Entry 1EVW (X-ray diffraction, 3.10 A resolution); this record covers chains E and A of the 6 polymer chains in the assembly.

== Chain E ==
Molecule: 12-nt DNA strand
Sequence (12 nucleotides; numbered 2 to 13; the number before each row is that of its first residue):
     2 TGGCTACCTT AA

== Chain A ==
Protein: I-ppoi homing endonuclease
From: Physarum polycephalum
UniProt: Q94702 (PPO1_PHYPO); numbering as in UniProt (aligned over 1-163)
Chain sequence (163 residues; each row starts with the number of its first residue):
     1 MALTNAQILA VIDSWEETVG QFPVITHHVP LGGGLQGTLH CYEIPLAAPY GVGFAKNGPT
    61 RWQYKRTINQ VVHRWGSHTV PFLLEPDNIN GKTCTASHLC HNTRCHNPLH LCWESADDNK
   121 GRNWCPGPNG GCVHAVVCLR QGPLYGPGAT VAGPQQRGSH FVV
Unresolved in the structure: 1
Sequence notes: engineered mutation Ala-116 (Leu in Q94702)
Metal / ion sites: Zn2+ site 1: Cys-41, Cys-100, Cys-105, His-110; Mg2+: Asn-119 (shared with 1 residue of chain F; 1 residue of chain O); Zn2+ site 2: Cys-125, Cys-132, His-134, Cys-138
Reported in the primary citation:
  - binding site for the 8-nt DNA strand: Arg-74
  - binding site for the 12-nt DNA strand: Lys-120 (proposed by the authors, not directly observed)
  - binding site for the 12-nt DNA strand (chain E): Lys-120
  - catalytic residues: Asn-119 (proposed by the authors, not directly observed)

== Interface between chain E and chain A ==
Pairs across the interface (18; chain E residue first):
  DT2(E) with Gly-53(A), hydrogen bond to the phosphate; Lys-65(A), phosphate contact; Arg-66(A), phosphate contact; Thr-67(A), base contact; Val-72(A), base contact
  DG3(E) with Gly-51(A), phosphate contact; Gly-53(A), hydrogen bond to the phosphate; Lys-65(A), hydrogen bond to the base
  DG4(E) with Ala-48(A), phosphate contact; Pro-49(A), phosphate contact; Ala-55(A), base contact; Lys-65(A), hydrogen bond to the base
  DC5(E) with Ala-48(A), phosphate contact; Lys-56(A), base contact
  DT6(E) with Lys-56(A), base contact; Asn-57(A), base contact
  DA7(E) with Asn-57(A), hydrogen bond to the base
  DC8(E) with Asn-57(A), base contact
Also at the interface, not in a pair above, chain E (8 interface residues in all): DT11
Also at the interface, not in a pair above, chain A (15 interface residues in all): Tyr-50, Val-52, Phe-54, Lys-120

== Overview ==
Chain E and chain A form an interface of 8 and 15 residues respectively; the contacts include 5 hydrogen
bonds. Among the polar pairs are DG3(E)/Lys-65(A), DG4(E)/Lys-65(A) and DA7(E)/Asn-57(A). Cys-41(A),
Cys-100(A), Cys-105(A) and His-110(A) coordinate Zn2+ site 1. The paper reports the catalytic residue
Asn-119(A); a binding site for the 8-nt DNA strand at Arg-74(A).
Here chain E is a 12-nt DNA strand and chain A is I-ppoi homing endonuclease (Physarum polycephalum). Entry
1EVW (L116A mutant of the homing endonuclease I-ppoi complexed to homing site DNA) was determined by X-ray
diffraction.
